PDB entry 8W5K | electron microscopy, 3.60 A resolution | chains J and I of the 10 polymer chains in the assembly

[Chain J]
Name: Mitochondrial import receptor subunit TOM22
Source organism: Saccharomyces cerevisiae (strain ATCC 204508 / S288c)
Reference sequence: P49334 (TOM22_YEAST); residues 1-152 here = UniProt positions 1-152
Sequence (152 residues; each row starts with the number of its first residue):
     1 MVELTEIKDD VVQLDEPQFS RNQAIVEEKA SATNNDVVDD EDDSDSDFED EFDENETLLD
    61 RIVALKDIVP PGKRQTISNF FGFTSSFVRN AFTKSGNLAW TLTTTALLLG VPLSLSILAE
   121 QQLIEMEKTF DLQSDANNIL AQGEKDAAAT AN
Unresolved in the structure: 1-85, 136-152
Residues lining bound ligands: 46E ((2R)-3-{[(S)-(2-aminoethoxy)(hydroxy)phosphoryl]oxy}-2-(tetradecanoyloxy)propyl tetradecanoate): T104, L107, L108, V111, L115
Curated features (UniProtKB/Swiss-Prot):
  - modified residue (Phosphoserine): S44, S46

[Chain I]
Name: Mitochondrial import receptor subunit TOM40
Source organism: Saccharomyces cerevisiae (strain ATCC 204508 / S288c)
Reference sequence: P23644 (TOM40_YEAST); numbering as in UniProt (aligned over 1-387)
Sequence (387 residues; row label = number of the first residue in the row):
     1 MSAPTPLAEA SQIPTIPALS PLTAKQSKGN FFSSNPISSF VVDTYKQLHS HRQSLELVNP
    61 GTVENLNKEV SRDVFLSQYF FTGLRADLNK AFSMNPAFQT SHTFSIGSQA LPKYAFSALF
   121 ANDNLFAQGN IDNDLSVSGR LNYGWDKKNI SKVNLQISDG QPTMCQLEQD YQASDFSVNV
   181 KTLNPSFSEK GEFTGVAVAS FLQSVTPQLA LGLETLYSRT DGSAPGDAGV SYLTRYVSKK
   241 QDWIFSGQLQ ANGALIASLW RKVAQNVEAG IETTLQAGMV PITDPLMGTP IGIQPTVEGS
   301 TTIGAKYEYR QSVYRGTLDS NGKVACFLER KVLPTLSVLF CGEIDHFKND TKIGCGLQFE
   361 TAGNQELLML QQGLDADGNP LQALPQL
Unresolved in the structure: 1-48, 277-294, 374-387
Residues lining bound ligands: 46E ((2R)-3-{[(S)-(2-aminoethoxy)(hydroxy)phosphoryl]oxy}-2-(tetradecanoyloxy)propyl tetradecanoate): L84, A86, L328, R330, V332, V338, F340, I344, C355, L357

[How chain J and chain I interact]
Contacting residue pairs (21; chain J residue first):
  T101(J) - H346(I)  hydrogen bond
  T104(J) - H346(I)
  T105(J) - V324(I)
  T105(J) - H346(I)
  L108(J) - V324(I)  hydrophobic
  L109(J) - Y314(I)  hydrogen bond (backbone-side chain)
  L109(J) - L318(I)  hydrophobic
  L109(J) - A325(I)
  L109(J) - C326(I)  hydrophobic
  P112(J) - Y314(I)  hydrophobic
  P112(J) - L328(I)
  L113(J) - Y314(I)  hydrophobic
  S116(J) - S312(I)
  I117(J) - Y309(I)
  A119(J) - R330(I)
  E120(J) - Y309(I)
  E120(J) - R310(I)  salt bridge
  E120(J) - Q311(I)  hydrogen bond (side chain-backbone)
  L123(J) - R310(I)
  L123(J) - Q311(I)
  I124(J) - R310(I)
Other interface residues (no listed pair), chain J (14 interface residues in all): L115
Other interface residues (no listed pair), chain I (15 interface residues in all): Y307, G342, I344

[In short]
14 residues of chain J face 15 of chain I across their interface; the contacts include 3 hydrogen bonds and 1
salt bridge. Polar pairs include E120(J)-R310(I), T101(J)-H346(I) and L109(J)-Y314(I). Compound 46E is bound
between chain J and chain I.
Here chain J is Mitochondrial import receptor subunit TOM22 and chain I is Mitochondrial import receptor
subunit TOM40, both from Saccharomyces cerevisiae (strain ATCC 204508 / S288c). Entry 8W5K (Cryo-EM structure
of the yeast TOM core complex crosslinked by BS3 (from TOM-TIM23 complex)) was determined by electron
microscopy, deposited together with 8W5J.
